PDB entry 8E5I | X-ray diffraction, 1.70 A resolution | chain A

[Chain A]
Name: Alkene reductase
From: Neptuniibacter sp
Reference sequence: A0A136H5V4 (A0A136H5V4_9GAMM); numbering as in UniProt (aligned over 1-360)
Sequence (360 residues; numbered 1 to 360; the number before each row is that of its first residue):
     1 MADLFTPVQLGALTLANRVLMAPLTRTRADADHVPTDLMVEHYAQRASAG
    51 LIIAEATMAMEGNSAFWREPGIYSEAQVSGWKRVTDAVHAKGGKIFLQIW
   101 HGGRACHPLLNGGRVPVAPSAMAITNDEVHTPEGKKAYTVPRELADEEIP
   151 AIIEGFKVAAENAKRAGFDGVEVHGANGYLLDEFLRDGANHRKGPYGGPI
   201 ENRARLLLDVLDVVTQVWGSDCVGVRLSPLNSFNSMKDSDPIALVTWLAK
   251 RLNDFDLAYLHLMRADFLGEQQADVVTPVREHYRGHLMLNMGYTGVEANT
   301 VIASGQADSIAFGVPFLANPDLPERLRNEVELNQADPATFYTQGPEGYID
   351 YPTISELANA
Not modelled in the structure: 1, 132-133
Ligand contacts: FMN (flavin mononucleotide): A22, P23, L24, T25, R26, E55, A56, Q98, H174, N177, R226, M263, F267, N290, M291, G292, A311, F312, G313, V314, P315, L317, F340, Y341

[Overview]
Bound to chain A: flavin mononucleotide.
Chain A is Alkene reductase (Neptuniibacter sp); the structure, Old Yellow Enzyme 1 (NpOYE1) from
Neptuniibacter sp, was determined by X-ray diffraction together with 8E5H from the same study.
